Entry 4PSX (X-ray diffraction, 2.51 A resolution); this record covers chains A and C of the 4 polymer chains in the assembly.

# Chain A
Protein: Histone acetyltransferase type B catalytic subunit
From: Saccharomyces cerevisiae
Notes: EC 2.3.1.48
Reference sequence: Q12341 (HAT1_YEAST); residue numbers follow UniProt; this construct covers 7-319
Chain sequence (320 residues; row label = number of the first residue in the row):
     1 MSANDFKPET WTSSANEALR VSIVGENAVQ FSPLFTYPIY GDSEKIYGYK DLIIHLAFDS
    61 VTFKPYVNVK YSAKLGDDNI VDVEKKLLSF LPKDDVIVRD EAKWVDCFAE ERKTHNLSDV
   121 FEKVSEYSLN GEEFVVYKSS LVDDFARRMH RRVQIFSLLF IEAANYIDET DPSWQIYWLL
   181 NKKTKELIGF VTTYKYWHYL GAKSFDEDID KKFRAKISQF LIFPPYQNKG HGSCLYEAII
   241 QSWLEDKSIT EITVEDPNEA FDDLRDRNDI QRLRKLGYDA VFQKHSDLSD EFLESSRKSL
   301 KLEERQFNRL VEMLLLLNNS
Unresolved in the structure: 1-6, 320
Differences from the reference sequence: expression tag (1-6, 320)
Residues lining bound ligands: coenzyme A (COA): Phe160, Ile161, Ser218, Gln219, Phe220, Leu221, Ile222, Tyr226, Gln227, Asn228, Lys229, Gly230, His231, Gly232, Ser233, Asn258, Phe261, Leu264
Curated features (UniProtKB/Swiss-Prot):
  - region: Asp42 to Glu44 (Interaction with histone H4 N-terminus), Tyr194 to Tyr196 (Interaction with histone H4 N-terminus), Trp197 to Phe205 (Interaction with HAT2)
  - active site: Glu255 (Proton donor/acceptor)
  - binding site (acetyl-CoA): Phe220 to Ile222, Gln227 to Ser233, Asn258, Arg267
  - site: Trp174 (Interaction with histone H4 N-terminus)
What the authors report for this chain:
  - mutagenesis - W197E: unchanged growth in response to DNA damage sensitivity
  - mutagenesis - Y37A, A163Y, Y194A, Y196A, A202D: unchanged binding to Histone acetyltransferase type B subunit 2

# Chain C
Protein: Histone H4
From: Saccharomyces cerevisiae
Reference sequence: P02309 (H4_YEAST); residues 1-48 here correspond to UniProt positions 2-49 (UniProt number = residue number + 1)
Chain sequence (48 residues; row label = number of the first residue in the row):
     1 SGRGKGGKGL GKGGAKRHRK VLRDNIQGIT KPAIRRLARR GGVKRISG
Unresolved in the structure: 1-6, 46-48
Differences from the reference sequence: engineered mutation Val21 (Ile22 in P02309)
Curated features (UniProtKB/Swiss-Prot):
  - DNA-binding region: Lys16 to Lys20
  - modified residue: Lys5 (N6-acetyl-N6-methyllysine), Lys8 (N6-acetyllysine), Lys12 (N6-acetyl-N6-methyllysine), Lys16 (N6-acetyllysine), Lys31 (N6-succinyllysine)

# How chain A and chain C interact
Pairs across the interface - 37 pairs, chain A then chain C:
  Tyr37(A) - Ala15(C)  hydrogen bond (side chain-backbone)
  Tyr37(A) - Lys16(C)
  Tyr37(A) - Arg17(C)
  Asp42(A) - Arg17(C)  hydrogen bond (backbone-side chain)
  Ser43(A) - Arg17(C)
  Glu44(A) - Arg17(C)  salt bridge
  Ile161(A) - Lys12(C)
  Glu162(A) - Lys16(C)
  Glu162(A) - Arg17(C)  hydrogen bond (side chain-backbone)
  Ala163(A) - Lys12(C)
  Ala163(A) - Gly13(C)  hydrogen bond (backbone-backbone)
  Ala163(A) - Gly14(C)  hydrogen bond (backbone-backbone)
  Ala163(A) - Ala15(C)
  Ala163(A) - Lys16(C)
  Ala164(A) - Gly11(C)
  Asn165(A) - Leu10(C)  hydrogen bond (side chain-backbone)
  Asn165(A) - Gly11(C)  hydrogen bond (backbone-backbone)
  Asn165(A) - Lys12(C)  hydrogen bond (side chain-backbone)
  Asn165(A) - Gly13(C)  hydrogen bond (side chain-backbone)
  Asn165(A) - Gly14(C)
  Trp174(A) - Gly9(C)
  Tyr194(A) - Lys8(C)  hydrogen bond
  Tyr194(A) - Gly9(C)
  Tyr196(A) - Lys8(C)  hydrogen bond (side chain-backbone)
  Tyr196(A) - Gly9(C)  hydrogen bond (side chain-backbone)
  Tyr196(A) - Leu10(C)
  Lys216(A) - Gly9(C)  hydrogen bond (side chain-backbone)
  Lys216(A) - Leu10(C)
  Ser218(A) - Gly11(C)  hydrogen bond (side chain-backbone)
  Ser218(A) - Lys12(C)
  Gln219(A) - Gly11(C)  hydrogen bond (side chain-backbone)
  Glu255(A) - Gly9(C)
  Glu255(A) - Leu10(C)
  Glu255(A) - Gly11(C)  hydrogen bond (side chain-backbone)
  Glu255(A) - Lys12(C)  hydrogen bond (side chain-backbone)
  Glu255(A) - Gly13(C)
  Asp256(A) - Lys12(C)  hydrogen bond (backbone-side chain)
Also at the interface, not in a pair above, chain A (21 interface residues in all): Ile167, Asp171, Pro257, Asn258
Also at the interface, not in a pair above, chain C (11 interface residues in all): His18
Interface features reported in the paper:
  - interface residues, chain C: Gly7(C)

# Summary
The interface between chain A and chain C involves 21 residues on one side and 11 on the other; the contacts
include 18 hydrogen bonds and 1 salt bridge. Among the polar pairs are Glu44(A)-Arg17(C), Tyr37(A)-Ala15(C)
and Asp42(A)-Arg17(C). The paper reports that Y37A, A163Y and Y194A of chain A, among others, leave binding to
Histone acetyltransferase type B subunit 2 unchanged; the interface residue Gly7(C); 6 substitutions were
tested in all.
Chain A is Histone acetyltransferase type B catalytic subunit and chain C is Histone H4, both from
Saccharomyces cerevisiae; the structure, Crystal structure of histone acetyltransferase complex, was
determined by X-ray diffraction (same publication as 4PSW).
